7QNB - chains E and N of the 6 polymer chains in the assembly; structure by electron microscopy, 3.10 A resolution.

== Chain E ==
Protein: Gamma-aminobutyric acid receptor subunit beta-3
From: Homo sapiens
UniProt: P28472 (GBRB3_HUMAN); the construct has insertions or renumbered stretches relative to UniProt, so the offset changes along the chain: -24 to 307 = UniProt 1-332; 312-314 = UniProt 444-446; 422-448 = UniProt 447-473
Sequence (473 residues; row label = number of the first residue in the row; note: 111 numbers in that range are skipped by the numbering (no residue carries them; nothing is unmodelled there); a row labelled like 307A-307Z holds insertion residues (307A, then the next letters in order); numbers below 1 keep their minus sign (Met-24 is residue -24)):
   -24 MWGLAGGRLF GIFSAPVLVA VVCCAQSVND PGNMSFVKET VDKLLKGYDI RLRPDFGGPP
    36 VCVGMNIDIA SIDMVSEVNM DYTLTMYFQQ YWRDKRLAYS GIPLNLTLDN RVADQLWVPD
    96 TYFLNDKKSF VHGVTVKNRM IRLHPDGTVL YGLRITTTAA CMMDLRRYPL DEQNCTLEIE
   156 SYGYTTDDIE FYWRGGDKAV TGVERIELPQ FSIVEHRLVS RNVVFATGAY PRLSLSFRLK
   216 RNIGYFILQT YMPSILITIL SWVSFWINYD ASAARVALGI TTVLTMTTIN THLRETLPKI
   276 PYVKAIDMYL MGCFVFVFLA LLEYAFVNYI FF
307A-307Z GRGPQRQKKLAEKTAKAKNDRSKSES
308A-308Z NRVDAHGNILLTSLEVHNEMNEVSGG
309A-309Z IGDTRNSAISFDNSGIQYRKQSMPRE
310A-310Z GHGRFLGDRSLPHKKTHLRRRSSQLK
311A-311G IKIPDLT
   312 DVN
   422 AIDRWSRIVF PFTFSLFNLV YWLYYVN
Disordered / not traced: -24 to 6, 307A-307Z, 308A-308Z, 309A-309Z, 310A-310Z, 311A-311G, 448
Cystine bridges: Cys136-Cys150
Covalently attached groups: N-acetylglucosamine (NAG) linked to Asn80; glycan linked to Asn149

== Chain N ==
Protein: Nanobody Nb25
From: Lama glama
Notes: antibody fragment or engineered binder
Sequence (121 residues; each row starts with the number of its first residue; note: 389 numbers in that range are skipped by the numbering (no residue carries them; nothing is unmodelled there)):
     1 QVQLVESGGG LVQ
   403 GSLRLSCAAS GHTFNYPIMG WFRQAPGKER EFVGAISWSG GSTSYADSVK DRFTISRDNA
   463 KNTVYLEMNN LKPEDTAVYY CAAKGRYSGG LYYPTNYDYW GQGTQVTV
Cystine bridges: Cys409-Cys483

== Chain E / chain N interface ==
Pairs across the interface (24; chain E residue first):
  Leu99(E) - Tyr489(N)  hydrophobic
  Asn100(E) - Tyr489(N)
  Ala135(E) - Tyr489(N)
  Met137(E) - Phe416(N)
  Met137(E) - Arg488(N)
  Met138(E) - Phe416(N)
  Asp139(E) - Phe416(N)
  Arg141(E) - Asn461(N)
  Asn149(E) - Asn417(N)
  Thr151(E) - Tyr489(N)
  Glu153(E) - Tyr489(N)
  Arg196(E) - Thr497(N)
  Arg196(E) - Asn498(N)  hydrogen bond (side chain-backbone)
  Arg196(E) - Asp500(N)  salt bridge
  Val198(E) - Ser490(N)
  Val198(E) - Gly491(N)
  Val198(E) - Asn498(N)
  Val199(E) - Gly492(N)  hydrogen bond (backbone-backbone)
  Val199(E) - Tyr495(N)  hydrophobic
  Val199(E) - Asn498(N)  hydrogen bond (backbone-side chain)
  Phe200(E) - Gly491(N)
  Phe200(E) - Tyr495(N)  hydrogen bond (backbone-side chain)
  Ala201(E) - Tyr495(N)
  Arg207(E) - Tyr489(N)  hydrogen bond (side chain-backbone)
Interface residues without a listed pair, chain E (17 interface residues in all): Asn197

== Overview ==
Chain E and chain N form an interface of 17 and 12 residues respectively; the contacts include 5 hydrogen
bonds and 1 salt bridge. Among the polar pairs are Arg196(E)-Asp500(N), Arg196(E)-Asn498(N) and
Val199(E)-Asn498(N). Covalently linked N-acetylglucosamine: at Asn80(E).
Chain E is Gamma-aminobutyric acid receptor subunit beta-3 (Homo sapiens) and chain N is Nanobody Nb25 (Lama
glama); the structure, Cryo-EM structure of human full-length beta3gamma2 GABA(A)R in complex with GABA and
nanobody Nb25, was determined by electron microscopy, deposited together with 7QN5, 7QN6, 7QN7, 7QN8, 7QN9,
7QNA and 3 further entries.
